6SC9 - chains A and B of the 3 polymer chains in the assembly; structure by X-ray diffraction, 2.47 A resolution.

Chain A:
Name: E3 ubiquitin-protein ligase RNF31
From: Homo sapiens
Notes: EC 2.3.2.31
UniProtKB: Q96EP0 (RNF31_HUMAN); numbering as in UniProt (aligned over 697-1072)
Chain sequence (376 residues; each row starts with the number of its first residue):
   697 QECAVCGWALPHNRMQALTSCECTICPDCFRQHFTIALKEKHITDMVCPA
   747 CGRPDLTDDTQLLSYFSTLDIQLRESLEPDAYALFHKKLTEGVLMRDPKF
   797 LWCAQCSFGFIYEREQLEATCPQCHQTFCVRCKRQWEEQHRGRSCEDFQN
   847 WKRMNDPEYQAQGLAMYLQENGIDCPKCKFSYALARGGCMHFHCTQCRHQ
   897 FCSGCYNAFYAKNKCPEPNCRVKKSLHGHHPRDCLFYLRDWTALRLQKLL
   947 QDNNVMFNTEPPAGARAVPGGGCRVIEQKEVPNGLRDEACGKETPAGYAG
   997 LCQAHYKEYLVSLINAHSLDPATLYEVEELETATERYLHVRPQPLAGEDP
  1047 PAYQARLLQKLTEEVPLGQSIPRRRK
Disordered / not traced: 750-756, 959-967, 979-980, 1070-1072
Swiss-Prot annotation at these positions:
  - zinc finger: Cys699 to Arg749 (RING-type 1), Ala779 to Cys841 (IBR-type), Cys871 to Cys901 (RING-type 2)
  - active site: Cys885
  - binding site (Zn(2+)): Cys699, Cys702, Cys717, Cys719, Cys722, Cys725, Cys744, Cys747, Cys799, Cys802, Cys817, Cys820, Cys825, Cys828, His836, Cys841, Cys871, Cys874, Cys890, Cys893 and 4 more in UniProt
  - cross-link ((Microbial infection) Glycyl lysine isopeptide (Lys-Gly)): Lys735 (interchain with G-Cter in ubiquitin), Lys783 (interchain with G-Cter in ubiquitin), Lys875 (interchain with G-Cter in ubiquitin)
Covalent attachments: compound L68 linked to Cys885
Bound ions: Zn2+ site 1: Cys699, Cys702, Cys722, Cys725; Zn2+ site 2: Cys717, Cys719, Cys744, Cys747; Zn2+ site 3: Cys799, Cys802, Cys817, Cys820; Zn2+ site 4: Cys825, Cys828, His836, Cys841; Zn2+ site 5: Cys871, Cys874, Cys890, Cys893; Zn2+ site 6: Cys898, Cys901, His926, Cys930; Zn2+ site 7: Cys911, Cys916, His923, His925; Zn2+ site 8: Cys969, Cys986, His1001
Residues lining bound ligands: L68 (2-[3-[2,6-bis(fluoranyl)-4-(1H-pyrazol-4-yl)phenyl]-3-oxidanylidene-prop-1-enyl]-4-(1-methylpyrazol-4-yl)benzoic acid): Gly884, Met886, His887, Phe905, Leu922, Phe932, Arg935, Asp936
From the paper describing this entry:
  - binding site for L68: Cys885, Arg935, Asp936
  - catalytic residues: Cys885 (citing earlier work)

Chain B:
Name: Single domain antibody
From: synthetic construct
Notes: antibody fragment or engineered binder
Chain sequence (120 residues; row label = number of the first residue in the row):
     1 EVQLLESGGGLVQPGGSLRLSCAASGFTFRGYSMAWVRQAPGKGLEWVST
    51 ISPIGTYTYYADSVKGRFTISRDNSKNTLYLQMNSLRAEDTAVYYCAKGS
   101 YSRGTPFDYWGQGTLVTVSS
Disordered / not traced: 120
Cystine bridges: Cys22-Cys96

Chain A / chain B interface:
Residue-residue contacts (26; chain A residue first):
  Trp798(A) - Gly104(B)
  Trp798(A) - Thr105(B)
  Trp798(A) - Pro106(B)
  Ala800(A) - Ser33(B)
  Ala800(A) - Ser100(B)
  Ala800(A) - Tyr101(B)  hydrophobic
  Gln801(A) - Ser33(B)
  Gln801(A) - Thr50(B)
  Gln801(A) - Pro53(B)
  Gln801(A) - Tyr59(B)
  Cys802(A) - Tyr59(B)  hydrophobic
  Ser803(A) - Thr50(B)  hydrogen bond
  Ser803(A) - Phe107(B)
  Cys820(A) - Tyr59(B)
  Gln822(A) - Tyr59(B)  hydrogen bond
  Val826(A) - Arg103(B)
  Arg827(A) - Arg103(B)  hydrogen bond (backbone-side chain)
  Cys828(A) - Tyr101(B)
  Lys829(A) - Ser100(B)  hydrogen bond (side chain-backbone)
  Lys829(A) - Tyr101(B)
  Lys829(A) - Ser102(B)  hydrogen bond (side chain-backbone)
  Lys829(A) - Arg103(B)
  Lys829(A) - Thr105(B)  hydrogen bond (side chain-backbone)
  Asp852(A) - Arg30(B)  salt bridge
  Glu854(A) - Arg30(B)
  Tyr855(A) - Arg30(B)
Interface residues without a listed pair, chain A (16 interface residues in all): Arg830, Phe876
Interface residues without a listed pair, chain B (16 interface residues in all): Glu1, Ser52, Tyr57

Overview:
The chain A/chain B interface involves 16 residues from each chain; the contacts include 6 hydrogen bonds and
1 salt bridge. Polar contacts include Asp852(A)-Arg30(B), Ser803(A)-Thr50(B) and Gln822(A)-Tyr59(B). Compound
L68 is covalently linked to Cys885(A). From the paper: the catalytic residue Cys885(A); a binding site for L68
at Cys885(A), Arg935(A) and Asp936(A).
Here chain A is E3 ubiquitin-protein ligase RNF31 (Homo sapiens) and chain B is Single domain antibody
(synthetic construct). Entry 6SC9 (dAb3/HOIP-RBR-HOIPIN-8) was determined by X-ray diffraction, deposited
together with 6SC5, 6SC6, 6SC7, 6SC8 and 6T2J.
